3J5S - chains A and F of the 8 polymer chains in the assembly; structure by electron microscopy, 7.50 A resolution (low resolution: residue-level contacts below are approximate; hydrogen-bond / salt-bridge calls are withheld).

[Chain A]
Molecule: 23S ribosomal RNA
Organism: Escherichia coli
Sequence (360 nucleotides; numbered 1834 to 2193; the number before each row is that of its first residue):
  1834 UGCCCGGUGC CGGAAGGUUA AUUGAUGGGG UUAGCGCAAG CGAAGCUCUU GAUCGAAGCC
  1894 CCGGUAAACG GCGGCCGUAA CUAUAACGGU CCUAAGGUAG CGAAAUUCCU UGUCGGGUAA
  1954 GUUCCGACCU GCACGAAUGG CGUAAUGAUG GCCAGGCUGU CUCCACCCGA GACUCAGUGA
  2014 AAUUGAACUC GCUGUGAAGA UGCAGUGUAC CCGCGGCAAG ACGGAAAGAC CCCGUGAACC
  2074 UUUACUAUAG CUUGACACUG AACAUUGAGC CUUGAUGUGU AGGAUAGGUG GGAGGCUUUG
  2134 AAGUGUGGAC GCCAGUCUGC AUGGAGCCGA CCUUGAAAUA CCACCCUUUA AUGUUUGAUG
Disordered / not traced: 1908-2093

[Chain F]
Name: 50S ribosomal protein L1
Organism: Escherichia coli
Reference sequence: P0A7L0 (RL1_ECOLI); residues 1-234 here = UniProt positions 1-234
Amino-acid sequence (234 residues; numbered 1 to 234; the number before each row is that of its first residue):
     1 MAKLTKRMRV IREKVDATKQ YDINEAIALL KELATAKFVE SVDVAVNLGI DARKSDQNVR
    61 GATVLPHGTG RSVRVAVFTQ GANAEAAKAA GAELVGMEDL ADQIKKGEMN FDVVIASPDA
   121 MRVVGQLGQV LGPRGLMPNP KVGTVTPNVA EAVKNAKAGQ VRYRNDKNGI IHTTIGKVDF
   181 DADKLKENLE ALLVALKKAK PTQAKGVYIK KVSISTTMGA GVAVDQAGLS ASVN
UniProt features mapped onto this chain:
  - modified residue (N6-succinyllysine): Lys105, Lys154, Lys186, Lys197

[Chain A / chain F interface]
Pairs across the interface (123; chain A residue first):
  U2105(A) - Thr18(F)
  U2106(A) - Thr18(F)
  G2107(A) - Leu4(F)
  G2107(A) - Arg9(F)
  A2108(A) - Lys3(F)
  A2108(A) - Leu4(F)
  A2108(A) - Arg9(F)
  U2109(A) - Lys3(F)
  G2110(A) - Met1(F)
  G2110(A) - Lys3(F)
  G2110(A) - Lys167(F)
  U2118(A) - Met1(F)
  U2118(A) - Ala2(F)
  A2119(A) - Gly132(F)
  A2119(A) - Pro133(F)
  G2120(A) - Met1(F)
  G2120(A) - Asp166(F)
  G2120(A) - Lys167(F)
  G2121(A) - Val130(F)
  G2121(A) - Arg164(F)
  G2121(A) - Asp166(F)
  G2121(A) - His172(F)
  U2122(A) - Leu131(F)
  U2122(A) - Arg134(F)
  U2122(A) - Gly135(F)
  U2122(A) - Arg164(F)
  U2122(A) - His172(F)
  G2123(A) - Asp43(F)
  G2123(A) - Gly135(F)
  G2123(A) - Leu136(F)
  G2123(A) - Arg162(F)
  G2123(A) - His172(F)
  G2123(A) - Thr173(F)
  G2123(A) - Thr174(F)
  G2123(A) - Ser215(F)
  G2124(A) - Lys37(F)
  G2124(A) - Ser41(F)
  G2124(A) - Asp43(F)
  G2124(A) - Asp112(F)
  G2124(A) - Arg162(F)
  G2124(A) - Thr174(F)
  G2124(A) - Thr217(F)
  G2125(A) - Phe38(F)
  G2125(A) - Ser41(F)
  G2125(A) - Arg71(F)
  G2125(A) - Arg74(F)
  G2125(A) - Met109(F)
  G2125(A) - Arg134(F)
  G2125(A) - Leu136(F)
  G2125(A) - Thr217(F)
  A2126(A) - Phe38(F)
  A2126(A) - Gly107(F)
  A2126(A) - Met109(F)
  G2127(A) - Lys37(F)
  G2127(A) - Phe38(F)
  G2128(A) - Arg7(F)
  G2128(A) - Ala36(F)
  G2128(A) - Lys37(F)
  C2129(A) - Arg7(F)
  C2129(A) - Thr35(F)
  C2129(A) - Ala36(F)
  C2129(A) - Met218(F)
  U2130(A) - Arg7(F)
  U2130(A) - Val10(F)
  U2130(A) - Ile11(F)
  U2130(A) - Lys14(F)
  U2130(A) - Thr35(F)
  U2151(A) - Arg9(F)
  G2162(A) - Lys105(F)
  G2162(A) - Lys106(F)
  G2162(A) - Gly107(F)
  A2163(A) - Lys105(F)
  A2163(A) - Lys106(F)
  C2164(A) - Lys105(F)
  U2167(A) - Lys105(F)
  G2168(A) - Lys105(F)
  A2169(A) - Leu127(F)
  A2169(A) - Val130(F)
  A2170(A) - Val130(F)
  A2170(A) - Leu131(F)
  A2170(A) - Gly132(F)
  A2170(A) - Met137(F)
  A2171(A) - Ile104(F)
  A2171(A) - Lys105(F)
  A2171(A) - Pro133(F)
  A2171(A) - Arg134(F)
  U2172(A) - Lys105(F)
  U2172(A) - Pro133(F)
  U2172(A) - Arg134(F)
  A2173(A) - Lys37(F)
  A2173(A) - Phe38(F)
  C2174(A) - Arg7(F)
  C2174(A) - Lys37(F)
  C2174(A) - Met218(F)
  C2175(A) - Thr5(F)
  C2175(A) - Arg7(F)
  C2175(A) - Met8(F)
  C2175(A) - Thr216(F)
  C2175(A) - Thr217(F)
  C2175(A) - Met218(F)
  C2175(A) - Gly219(F)
  C2175(A) - Ala220(F)
  A2176(A) - Met8(F)
  A2176(A) - Arg12(F)
  A2176(A) - His172(F)
  A2176(A) - Ile214(F)
  A2176(A) - Ser215(F)
  A2176(A) - Ala220(F)
  A2176(A) - Gly221(F)
  C2177(A) - Arg12(F)
  C2177(A) - Ile170(F)
  C2177(A) - Lys211(F)
  C2177(A) - Ser213(F)
  C2178(A) - Met1(F)
  C2178(A) - Asn47(F)
  C2178(A) - Asp166(F)
  C2178(A) - Lys167(F)
  C2178(A) - Asn168(F)
  C2178(A) - Ile170(F)
  C2178(A) - Lys211(F)
  C2179(A) - Asn47(F)
  C2179(A) - Lys167(F)
  C2179(A) - Asn168(F)
Interface residues without a listed pair, chain A (37 interface residues in all): A1877
Interface residues without a listed pair, chain F (60 interface residues in all): Lys6, Ala17, Phe111, Lys205

[In short]
The interface between chain A and chain F involves 37 residues on one side and 60 on the other.
Here chain A is 23S ribosomal RNA and chain F is 50S ribosomal protein L1, both from Escherichia coli. Entry
3J5S (EttA binds to ribosome exit site and regulates translation by restricting ribosome and tRNA dynamics)
was determined by electron microscopy.
